Entry 2QAR (X-ray diffraction, 2.40 A resolution); this record covers chains A and B of the 3 polymer chains in the assembly.

# Chain A
Name: E80-TELSAM domain
Organism: Escherichia coli
Amino-acid sequence (86 residues; row label = number of the first residue in the row):
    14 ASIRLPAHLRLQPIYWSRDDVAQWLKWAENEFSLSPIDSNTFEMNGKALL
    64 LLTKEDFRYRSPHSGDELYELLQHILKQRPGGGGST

# Chain B
Name: TELSAM domain
Organism: Escherichia coli
Amino-acid sequence (93 residues; each row starts with the number of its first residue):
    15 SIRLPAHLRLQPIYWSRDDVAQWLKWAENEFSLSPIDSNTFEMNGKALLL
    65 LTKEDFRYRSPHSGDVLYELLQHILKQRDLEAEAAAAEAAAKA

# How chain A and chain B interact
Pairs across the interface (37):
  Ile-27(A) / Ser-15(B)
  Arg-31(A) / Ser-46(B)  hydrogen bond (side chain-backbone)
  Glu-56(A) / Ser-46(B)
  Glu-56(A) / Leu-47(B)
  Glu-56(A) / Ser-48(B)
  Glu-56(A) / His-76(B)  salt bridge
  Met-57(A) / Phe-45(B)
  Met-57(A) / Ser-46(B)
  Met-57(A) / Leu-47(B)  hydrophobic
  Met-57(A) / Val-80(B)  hydrophobic
  Asn-58(A) / Glu-44(B)  hydrogen bond (side chain-backbone)
  Asn-58(A) / Phe-45(B)  hydrogen bond (backbone-backbone)
  Asn-58(A) / Ser-46(B)  hydrogen bond
  Lys-60(A) / Glu-44(B)  salt bridge
  Lys-60(A) / Phe-45(B)
  Ala-61(A) / Phe-45(B)
  Ala-61(A) / Val-80(B)  hydrophobic
  Leu-64(A) / Ile-16(B)  hydrophobic
  Leu-64(A) / Phe-45(B)  hydrophobic
  Leu-64(A) / Glu-83(B)
  Leu-64(A) / His-87(B)
  Leu-65(A) / Asp-79(B)
  Leu-65(A) / Val-80(B)  hydrophobic
  Thr-66(A) / Lys-67(B)
  Thr-66(A) / Glu-83(B)
  Glu-68(A) / Lys-67(B)  salt bridge
  Asp-69(A) / Lys-67(B)  salt bridge
  Asp-69(A) / Arg-71(B)  salt bridge
  Asp-69(A) / Asp-79(B)
  Asp-69(A) / Glu-83(B)
  Tyr-72(A) / Arg-71(B)
  Arg-73(A) / His-76(B)  hydrogen bond (side chain-backbone)
  Arg-73(A) / Asp-79(B)  salt bridge
  Ser-98(A) / Ser-15(B)
  Ser-98(A) / Ile-16(B)  hydrogen bond (backbone-backbone)
  Thr-99(A) / Ser-15(B)
  Thr-99(A) / Gln-91(B)  hydrogen bond
Interface residues without a listed pair, chain B (17 interface residues in all): Ser-77, Leu-84

# Summary
16 residues of chain A face 17 of chain B across their interface; the contacts include 7 hydrogen bonds and 6
salt bridges. Polar contacts include Glu-56(A)/His-76(B), Lys-60(A)/Glu-44(B) and Glu-68(A)/Lys-67(B).
Chain A is E80-TELSAM domain and chain B is TELSAM domain, both from Escherichia coli; the structure,
Structure of the 2TEL crystallization module fused to T4 lysozyme with a helical linker, was determined by
X-ray diffraction (same publication as 2QB0 and 2QB1).
